Entry 8QDH (X-ray diffraction, 1.72 A resolution); this record covers chains A and B.

== Chain A (and B) ==
Name: Transcriptional regulator, PadR-like family
From: Lactococcus cremoris subsp. cremoris MG1363
Notes: chain B of this document is another copy of the same molecule, construct and numbering; everything in this record applies to it too
UniProtKB: A2RI36 (A2RI36_LACLM); residue numbers follow UniProt; this construct covers 1-116
Amino-acid sequence (131 residues; numbered 1 to 131; the number before each row is that of its first residue):
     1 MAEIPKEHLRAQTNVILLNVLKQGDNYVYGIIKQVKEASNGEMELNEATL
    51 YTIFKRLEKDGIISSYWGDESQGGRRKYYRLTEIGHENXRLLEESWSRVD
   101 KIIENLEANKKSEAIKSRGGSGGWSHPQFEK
Not modelled in the structure: 1-4, 112-131 (chain B: 1, 113-131)
Differences from the reference sequence: engineered mutation His-8 (Met in A2RI36), SD0_89 (Met in A2RI36), Leu-92 (Ala in A2RI36), Glu-93 (Phe in A2RI36); expression tag (117-131)
Modified / non-standard residues: SD0 ((S)-5-amino-2-(4-(2-amino-2-carboxyethyl)phenyl)-2-hydroxy-5-(hydroxymethyl)-1,3,2-dioxaborinan-2-uide) at position 89

== How chain A and chain B interact ==
Pairs across the interface (59; chain A residue first):
  Pro-5(A) with Leu-92(B)
  Glu-7(A) with Glu-7(B); Asn-14(B), hydrogen bond; Arg-56(B), salt bridge
  His-8(A) with Ala-11(B); Asn-14(B), hydrogen bond; Val-15(B); Leu-92(B); Trp-96(B), hydrogen bond
  Ala-11(A) with Glu-7(B); His-8(B)
  Gln-12(A) with Ser-95(B), hydrogen bond; Trp-96(B); Val-99(B)
  Asn-14(A) with His-8(B), hydrogen bond
  Val-15(A) with His-8(B); Trp-96(B), hydrophobic
  Asn-19(A) with Ile-103(B)
  Val-20(A) with Leu-106(B), hydrophobic
  Gln-23(A) with Glu-107(B); Lys-110(B), hydrogen bond (backbone-side chain)
  Gln-34(A) with Leu-106(B)
  Ala-38(A) with Ile-102(B); Asn-105(B), hydrogen bond (backbone-side chain); Leu-106(B), hydrophobic; Asn-109(B)
  Ser-39(A) with Arg-98(B), hydrogen bond (backbone-side chain); Ile-102(B)
  Asn-40(A) with Arg-98(B)
  Glu-42(A) with Arg-98(B), salt bridge
  Met-43(A) with Ile-102(B), hydrophobic
  Arg-56(A) with Glu-7(B), salt bridge
  Ile-84(A) with Ala-2(B)
  Asn-88(A) with Ala-2(B), hydrogen bond (side chain-backbone); Glu-3(B), hydrogen bond (side chain-backbone)
  SD0_89(A) with Ile-103(B)
  Leu-91(A) with Ala-2(B); Glu-3(B); Ile-4(B), hydrophobic
  Leu-92(A) with His-8(B)
  Ser-95(A) with Ile-4(B); Gln-12(B), hydrogen bond
  Trp-96(A) with His-8(B), hydrogen bond; Gln-12(B); Trp-96(B), hydrophobic
  Arg-98(A) with Glu-42(B), salt bridge
  Val-99(A) with Gln-12(B); Val-15(B), hydrophobic
  Lys-101(A) with Glu-42(B), salt bridge
  Ile-102(A) with Ala-38(B); Ser-39(B)
  Ile-103(A) with Val-15(B), hydrophobic; Asn-19(B)
  Asn-105(A) with Ala-38(B), hydrogen bond (side chain-backbone)
  Leu-106(A) with Val-20(B), hydrophobic; Gln-34(B); Ala-38(B), hydrophobic
  Glu-107(A) with Gln-23(B)
  Lys-110(A) with Gln-23(B), hydrogen bond (side chain-backbone)
Interface residues without a listed pair, chain A (39 interface residues in all): Arg-10, Ile-16, Lys-22, Val-35, Glu-37, Asn-109
Interface residues without a listed pair, chain B (37 interface residues in all): Pro-5, Arg-10, Ile-16, Val-35, Asn-40, Met-43, Asn-88, SD0_89

== Overview ==
39 residues of chain A face 37 of chain B across their interface; the contacts include 14 hydrogen bonds and 5
salt bridges. Polar pairs include Glu-7(A)/Arg-56(B), Glu-42(A)/Arg-98(B) and Lys-101(A)/Glu-42(B).
Both chains are Transcriptional regulator, PadR-like family (Lactococcus cremoris subsp. cremoris MG1363).
Entry 8QDH (Engineered LmrR carrying a cyclic boronate ester formed between Tris and p-boronophenylalanine at
position 89) was determined by X-ray diffraction, deposited together with 8QDF.
